PDB entry 6CF5 | X-ray diffraction, 2.04 A resolution | chains D and F of the 6 polymer chains in the assembly

# Chain D (and F)
Protein: Hemagglutinin
From: Influenza A virus (A/Viet Nam/1203/2004(H5N1))
Notes: chain F of this document is another copy of the same molecule, construct and numbering; everything in this record applies to it too
UniProt: Q6DQ18 (HEMA_I02A6); residues 1-174 here correspond to UniProt positions 339-512 (UniProt number = residue number + 338)
Amino-acid sequence (177 residues; numbered 1 to 177; the number before each row is that of its first residue):
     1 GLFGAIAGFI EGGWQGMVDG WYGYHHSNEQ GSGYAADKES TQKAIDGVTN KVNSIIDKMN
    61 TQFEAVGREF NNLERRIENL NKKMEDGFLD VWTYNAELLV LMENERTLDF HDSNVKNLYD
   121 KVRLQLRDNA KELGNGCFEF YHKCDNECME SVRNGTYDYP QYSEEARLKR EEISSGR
Unresolved in the structure: 177 (chain F: 176-177)
Disulfides: Cys144-Cys148
Construct notes: expression tag (175-177)
Swiss-Prot annotation at these positions:
  - glycosylation: Asn154 (N-linked (GlcNAc...) asparagine)

# How chain D and chain F interact
Contacting residue pairs (52):
  Gly1(D) - Asn117(F)  hydrogen bond (backbone-side chain)
  Leu2(D) - Phe3(F)
  Leu2(D) - Ser113(F)  hydrogen bond (backbone-side chain)
  Leu2(D) - Asn117(F)
  Phe3(D) - Phe3(F)  hydrophobic
  Phe3(D) - Asn117(F)
  Gly4(D) - Asn117(F)
  Phe9(D) - Leu124(F)  hydrophobic
  Arg76(D) - Arg68(F)
  Arg76(D) - Glu69(F)  hydrogen bond (side chain-backbone)
  Arg76(D) - Phe70(F)
  Arg76(D) - Glu74(F)  salt bridge
  Asn79(D) - Val66(F)
  Asn79(D) - Arg68(F)  hydrogen bond
  Leu80(D) - Arg68(F)
  Leu80(D) - Leu80(F)  hydrophobic
  Leu80(D) - Asn81(F)
  Leu80(D) - Met84(F)  hydrophobic
  Lys83(D) - Glu64(F)
  Lys83(D) - Val66(F)
  Lys83(D) - Arg68(F)
  Met84(D) - Met84(F)  hydrophobic
  Met84(D) - Phe88(F)
  Gly87(D) - Phe88(F)
  Phe88(D) - Phe88(F)
  Asp90(D) - Thr61(F)
  Val91(D) - Phe88(F)  hydrophobic
  Val91(D) - Val91(F)  hydrophobic
  Val91(D) - Trp92(F)
  Tyr94(D) - Lys58(F)
  Tyr94(D) - Met59(F)
  Tyr94(D) - Trp92(F)  hydrophobic
  Tyr94(D) - Asn95(F)
  Tyr94(D) - Leu99(F)
  Glu97(D) - Lys58(F)  salt bridge
  Leu98(D) - Leu99(F)  hydrophobic
  Leu101(D) - Lys58(F)
  Met102(D) - Met102(F)  hydrophobic
  Glu105(D) - Arg106(F)  salt bridge
  Arg106(D) - Arg106(F)
  Asp109(D) - Arg106(F)  salt bridge
  Lys131(D) - Arg127(F)
  Lys131(D) - Tyr159(F)  hydrogen bond
  Glu132(D) - Leu124(F)
  Glu132(D) - Arg127(F)
  Leu133(D) - Arg127(F)  hydrogen bond (backbone-side chain)
  Gly134(D) - Leu124(F)
  Ile173(D) - Arg167(F)
  Ser174(D) - Arg167(F)  hydrogen bond (backbone-side chain)
  Ser174(D) - Glu171(F)
  Ser175(D) - Arg167(F)
  Gly176(D) - Arg167(F)
Other interface residues (no listed pair), chain D (31 interface residues in all): Ile77
Other interface residues (no listed pair), chain F (33 interface residues in all): Phe63, Ile77, Glu103, Phe110, Arg123, Asp128

# In short
Chain D and chain F form an interface of 31 and 33 residues respectively, with 7 hydrogen bonds and 4 salt
bridges. Polar pairs include Arg76(D)-Glu74(F), Glu97(D)-Lys58(F) and Glu105(D)-Arg106(F).
Both chains are Hemagglutinin (Influenza A virus (A/Viet Nam/1203/2004(H5N1))). Entry 6CF5 (Crystal structure
of the A/Viet Nam/1203/2004(H5N1) influenza virus hemagglutinin in complex with small molecule
N-Cyclohexyltaurine) was determined by X-ray diffraction, deposited together with 6CEX.
